Entry 5N0F (X-ray diffraction, 1.69 A resolution); this record covers chain A.

== Chain A ==
Name: Alpha-1,6-mannanase
Organism: Bacillus circulans
UniProt: Q9Z4P9 (Q9Z4P9_BACCI); numbering as in UniProt (aligned over 35-375)
Amino-acid sequence (362 residues; each row starts with the number of its first residue):
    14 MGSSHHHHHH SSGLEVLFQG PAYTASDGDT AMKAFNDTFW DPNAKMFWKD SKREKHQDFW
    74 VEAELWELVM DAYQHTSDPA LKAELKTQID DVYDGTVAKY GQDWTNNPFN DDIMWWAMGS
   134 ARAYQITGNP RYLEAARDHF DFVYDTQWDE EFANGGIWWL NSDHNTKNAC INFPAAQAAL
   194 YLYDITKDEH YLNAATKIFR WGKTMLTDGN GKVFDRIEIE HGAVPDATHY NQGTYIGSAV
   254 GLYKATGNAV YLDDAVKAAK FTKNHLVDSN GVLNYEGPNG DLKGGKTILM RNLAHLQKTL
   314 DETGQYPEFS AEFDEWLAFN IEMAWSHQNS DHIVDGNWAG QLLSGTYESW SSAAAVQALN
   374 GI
Disordered / not traced: 14-38, 354-357, 375
Differences from the reference sequence: initiating methionine (14); expression tag (15-34); engineered mutation Gln341 (Arg in Q9Z4P9)
Ligand contacts: 7K2 ([(3S,4R,5R)-4,5-dihydroxypiperidin-3-yl]methyl 1-thio-alpha-D-mannopyranoside): Trp73, Phe122, Asp124, Asp125, Trp172, Asn181, Cys183, Asp228, Tyr243, Asn244, Asn292, Asp294, Leu295
Reported in the primary citation:
  - binding site for 7K2: Phe122, Asp125
  - catalytic residues: Asp124, Asp125 (citing earlier work)

== Summary ==
Bound to chain A: compound 7K2. From the paper: catalytic residues Asp124 and Asp125; a binding site for 7K2
at Phe122 and Asp125.
Chain A is Alpha-1,6-mannanase (Bacillus circulans); the structure, The catalytic domain, BcGH76, of Bacillus
circulans Aman6 in complex with 1,6-ManSIFG, was determined by X-ray diffraction.
